PDB entry 8C4V | electron microscopy, 3.14 A resolution | chains A and V of the 6 polymer chains in the assembly

[Chain A]
Protein: RNA-directed RNA polymerase L
Source organism: Hantaan virus 76-118
Notes: EC 2.7.7.48, 3.1.-.-
UniProtKB: P23456 (L_HANTV); residue numbers follow UniProt; this construct covers 1-2151
Chain sequence (2173 residues; row label = number of the first residue in the row; numbers below 1 keep their minus sign (Met-21 is residue -21)):
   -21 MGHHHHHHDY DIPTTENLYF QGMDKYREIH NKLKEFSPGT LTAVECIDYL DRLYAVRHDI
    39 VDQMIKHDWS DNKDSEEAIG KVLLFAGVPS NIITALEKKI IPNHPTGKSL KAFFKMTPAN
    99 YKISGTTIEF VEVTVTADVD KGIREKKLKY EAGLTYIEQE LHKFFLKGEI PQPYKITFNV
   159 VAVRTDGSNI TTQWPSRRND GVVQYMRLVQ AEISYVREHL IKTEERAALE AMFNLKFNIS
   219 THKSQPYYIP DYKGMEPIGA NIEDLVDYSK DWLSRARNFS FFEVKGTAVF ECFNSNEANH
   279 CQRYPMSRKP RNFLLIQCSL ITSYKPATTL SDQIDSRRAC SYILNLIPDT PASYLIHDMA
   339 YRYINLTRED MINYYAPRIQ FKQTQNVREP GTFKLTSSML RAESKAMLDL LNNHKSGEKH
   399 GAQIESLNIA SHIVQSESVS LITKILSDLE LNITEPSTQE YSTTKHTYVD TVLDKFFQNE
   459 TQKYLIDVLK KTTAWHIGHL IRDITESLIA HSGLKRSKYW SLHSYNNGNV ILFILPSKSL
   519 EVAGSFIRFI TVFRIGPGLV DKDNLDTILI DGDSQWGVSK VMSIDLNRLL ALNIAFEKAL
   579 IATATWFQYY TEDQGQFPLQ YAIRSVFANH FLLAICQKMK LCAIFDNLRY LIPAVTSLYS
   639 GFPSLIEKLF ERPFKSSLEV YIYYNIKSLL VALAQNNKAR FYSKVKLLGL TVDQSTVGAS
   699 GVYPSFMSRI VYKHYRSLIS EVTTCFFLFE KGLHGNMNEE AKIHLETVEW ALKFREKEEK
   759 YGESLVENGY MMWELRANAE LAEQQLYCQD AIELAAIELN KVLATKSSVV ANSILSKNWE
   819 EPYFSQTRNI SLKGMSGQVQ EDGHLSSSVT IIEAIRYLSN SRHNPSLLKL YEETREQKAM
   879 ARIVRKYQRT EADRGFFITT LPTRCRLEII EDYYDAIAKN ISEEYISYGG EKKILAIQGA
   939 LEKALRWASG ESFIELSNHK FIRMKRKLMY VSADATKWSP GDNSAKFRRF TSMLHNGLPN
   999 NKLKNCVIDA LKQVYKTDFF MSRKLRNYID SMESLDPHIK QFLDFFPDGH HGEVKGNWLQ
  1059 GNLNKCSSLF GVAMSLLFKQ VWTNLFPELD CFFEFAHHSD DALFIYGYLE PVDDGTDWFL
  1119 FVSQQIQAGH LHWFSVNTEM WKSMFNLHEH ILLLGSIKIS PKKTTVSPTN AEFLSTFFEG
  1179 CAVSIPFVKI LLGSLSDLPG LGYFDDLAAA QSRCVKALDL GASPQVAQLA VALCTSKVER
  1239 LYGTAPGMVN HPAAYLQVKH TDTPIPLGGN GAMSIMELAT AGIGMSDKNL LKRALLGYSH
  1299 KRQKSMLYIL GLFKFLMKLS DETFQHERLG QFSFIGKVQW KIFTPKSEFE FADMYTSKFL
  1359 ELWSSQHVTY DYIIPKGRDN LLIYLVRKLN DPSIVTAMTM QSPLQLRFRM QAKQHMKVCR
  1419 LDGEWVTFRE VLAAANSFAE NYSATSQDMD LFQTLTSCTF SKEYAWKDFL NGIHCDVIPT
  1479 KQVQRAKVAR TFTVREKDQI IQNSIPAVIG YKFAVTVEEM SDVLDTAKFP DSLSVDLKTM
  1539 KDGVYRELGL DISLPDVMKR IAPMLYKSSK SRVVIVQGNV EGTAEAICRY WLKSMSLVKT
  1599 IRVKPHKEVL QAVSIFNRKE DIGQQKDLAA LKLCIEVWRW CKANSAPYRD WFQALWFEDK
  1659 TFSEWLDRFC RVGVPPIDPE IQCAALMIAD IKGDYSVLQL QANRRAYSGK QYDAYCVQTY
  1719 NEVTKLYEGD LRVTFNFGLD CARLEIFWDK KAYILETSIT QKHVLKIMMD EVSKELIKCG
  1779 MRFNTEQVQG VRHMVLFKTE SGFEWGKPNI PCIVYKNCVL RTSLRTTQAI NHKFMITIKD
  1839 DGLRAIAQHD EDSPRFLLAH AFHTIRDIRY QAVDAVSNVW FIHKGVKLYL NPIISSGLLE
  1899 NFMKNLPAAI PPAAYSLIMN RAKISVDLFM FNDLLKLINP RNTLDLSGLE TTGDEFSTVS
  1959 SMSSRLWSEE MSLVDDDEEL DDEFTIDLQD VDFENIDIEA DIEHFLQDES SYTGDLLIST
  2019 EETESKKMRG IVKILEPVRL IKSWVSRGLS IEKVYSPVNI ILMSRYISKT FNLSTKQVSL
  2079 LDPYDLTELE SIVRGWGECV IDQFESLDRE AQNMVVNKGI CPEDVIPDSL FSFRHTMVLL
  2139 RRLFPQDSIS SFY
Disordered / not traced: -21 to 225, 392-400, 433-448, 676-698, 1455-1463, 1495-1501, 1566-1568, 1601-2151
Sequence notes: initiating methionine (-21); expression tag (-20 to 0); engineered mutation Ala97 (Asp in P23456)
Bound ions: Mg2+: Asp1099, Glu1170
What the authors report for this chain:
  - binding site for the 25-nt RNA strand: Tyr1564
  - conformationally variable residues (helix shift): Pro1401 to Lys1411
  - mutagenesis - D97A: abolished catalytic activity (ENDO activity) (proposed by the authors, not directly observed)

[Chain V]
Molecule: 25-nt RNA strand
Sequence (25 nucleotides; numbered 1 to 25; the number before each row is that of its first residue):
     1 CUUUCUUUUG CGGAGUCUAC UACUA
Disordered / not traced: 1-5, 15-25

[How chain A and chain V interact]
Contacting residue pairs (15):
  Lys372(A) with C11(V), salt bridge to the phosphate
  Thr374(A) with U9(V), phosphate contact; G10(V), phosphate contact
  Ser375(A) with U8(V), hydrogen bond to the phosphate; U9(V), hydrogen bond to the phosphate
  Ser376(A) with U9(V), sugar contact
  Leu492(A) with A14(V), hydrogen bond to the base
  Lys493(A) with G13(V), salt bridge to the phosphate
  Ser495(A) with A14(V), hydrogen bond to the base
  Lys496(A) with G12(V), base contact; G13(V), base contact; A14(V), base contact
  Lys516(A) with A14(V), base contact
  Ser517(A) with A14(V), hydrogen bond to the base
  Val520(A) with A14(V), base contact
Interface residues without a listed pair, chain A (12 interface residues in all): Arg366

[In short]
12 residues of chain A and 7 residues of chain V are in contact; the contacts include 5 hydrogen bonds and 2
salt bridges. Polar contacts include Leu492(A)-A14(V), Ser495(A)-A14(V) and Ser517(A)-A14(V). From the paper:
a binding site for the 25-nt RNA strand at Tyr1564(A); D97A of chain A abolishes catalytic activity (ENDO
activity).
Chain A is RNA-directed RNA polymerase L (Hantaan virus 76-118) and chain V is a 25-nt RNA strand; the
structure, Hantaan virus polymerase in replication elongation state, was determined by electron microscopy
together with 8C4S, 8C4T and 8C4U from the same study.
